Entry 7Z1O (electron microscopy, 2.70 A resolution); this record covers chains B and R of the 20 polymer chains in the assembly.

Chain B:
Molecule: DNA-directed RNA polymerase III subunit RPC2
From: Saccharomyces cerevisiae W303
Notes: EC 2.7.7.6
UniProt: P22276 (RPC2_YEAST); numbering as in UniProt (aligned over 1-1149)
Chain sequence (1149 residues; row label = number of the first residue in the row):
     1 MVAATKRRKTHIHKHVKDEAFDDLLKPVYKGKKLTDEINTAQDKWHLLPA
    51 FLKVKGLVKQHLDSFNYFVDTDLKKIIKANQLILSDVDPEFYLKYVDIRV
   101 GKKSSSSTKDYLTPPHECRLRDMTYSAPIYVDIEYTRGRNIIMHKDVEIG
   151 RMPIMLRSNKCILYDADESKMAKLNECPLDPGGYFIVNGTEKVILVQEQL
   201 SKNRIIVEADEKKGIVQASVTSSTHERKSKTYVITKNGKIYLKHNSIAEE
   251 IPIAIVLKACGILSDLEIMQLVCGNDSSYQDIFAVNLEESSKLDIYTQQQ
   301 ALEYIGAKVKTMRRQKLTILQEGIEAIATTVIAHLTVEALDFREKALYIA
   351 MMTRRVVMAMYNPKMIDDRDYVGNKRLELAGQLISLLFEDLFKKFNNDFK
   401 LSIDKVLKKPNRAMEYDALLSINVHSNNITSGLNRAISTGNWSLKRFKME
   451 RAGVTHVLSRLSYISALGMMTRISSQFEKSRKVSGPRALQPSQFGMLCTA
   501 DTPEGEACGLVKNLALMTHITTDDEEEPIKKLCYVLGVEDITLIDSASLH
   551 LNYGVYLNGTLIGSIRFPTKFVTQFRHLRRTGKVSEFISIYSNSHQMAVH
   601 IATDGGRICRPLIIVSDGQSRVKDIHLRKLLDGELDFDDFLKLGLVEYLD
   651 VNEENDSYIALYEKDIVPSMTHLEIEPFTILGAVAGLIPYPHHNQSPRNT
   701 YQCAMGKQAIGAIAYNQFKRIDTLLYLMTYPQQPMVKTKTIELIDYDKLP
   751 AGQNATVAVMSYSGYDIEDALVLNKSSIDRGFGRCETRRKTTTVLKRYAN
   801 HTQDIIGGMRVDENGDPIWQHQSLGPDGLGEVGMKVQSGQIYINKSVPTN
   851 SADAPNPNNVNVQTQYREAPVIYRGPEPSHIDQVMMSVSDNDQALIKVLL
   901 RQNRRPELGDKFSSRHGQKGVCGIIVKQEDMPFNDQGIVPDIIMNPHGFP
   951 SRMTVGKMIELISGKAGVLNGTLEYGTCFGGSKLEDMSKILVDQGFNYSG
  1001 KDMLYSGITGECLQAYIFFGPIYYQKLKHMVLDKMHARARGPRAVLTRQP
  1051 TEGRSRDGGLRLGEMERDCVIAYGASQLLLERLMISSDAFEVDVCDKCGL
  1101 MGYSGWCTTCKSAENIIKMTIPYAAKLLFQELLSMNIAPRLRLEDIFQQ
Unresolved in the structure: 1-37, 852-862
UniProt features mapped onto this chain:
  - zinc finger: Cys1095 to Cys1110 (C4-type)
  - binding site (Zn(2+)): Cys1095, Cys1098, Cys1107, Cys1110
Metal / ion sites: Zn2+: Cys1095, Cys1098, Cys1107, Cys1110
What the authors report for this chain:
  - mutagenesis - Q199R, R481G: decreased growth
  - mutagenesis - K448A, R451V: unchanged growth

Chain R:
Molecule: 21-nt RNA strand
Sequence (21 nucleotides; numbered 0 to 20; the number before each row is that of its first residue; numbering starts at 0):
     0 UAUGCAUAACGCCACAGAGCA
Unresolved in the structure: 0-9
Metal / ion sites: Mg2+: C19, A20 (shared with 2 residues of chain A)

Chain B / chain R interface:
Contacting residue pairs (11; chain B residue first):
  Ala452(B) - A15(R)  phosphate contact
  Gly453(B) - A15(R)  sugar contact
  His456(B) - A15(R)  hydrogen bond to the phosphate
  His456(B) - G16(R)  salt bridge to the phosphate
  Gln708(B) - A17(R)  hydrogen bond to the phosphate
  Gln708(B) - G18(R)  hydrogen bond to the phosphate
  Lys911(B) - G18(R)  hydrogen bond to the phosphate
  Lys911(B) - C19(R)  salt bridge to the phosphate
  Lys919(B) - C19(R)  phosphate contact
  His1029(B) - A17(R)  sugar contact
  His1029(B) - G18(R)  sugar contact
Other interface residues (no listed pair), chain B (13 interface residues in all): Arg472, Pro503, Glu504, Ala704, Lys1034, Arg1056
Other interface residues (no listed pair), chain R (8 interface residues in all): G10, C14, A20

In short:
13 residues of chain B and 8 residues of chain R are in contact, with 4 hydrogen bonds and 2 salt bridges.
Polar contacts include His456(B)-A15(R), Gln708(B)-A17(R) and Gln708(B)-G18(R). The paper reports that Q199R
and R481G of chain B reduce growth; K448A and R451V of chain B leave growth unchanged.
Here chain B is DNA-directed RNA polymerase III subunit RPC2 (Saccharomyces cerevisiae W303) and chain R is a
21-nt RNA strand. Entry 7Z1O (Structure of yeast RNA Polymerase III PTC + NTPs) was determined by electron
microscopy, deposited together with 7Z1L, 7Z1M and 7Z1N.
